PDB entry 1TJV | X-ray diffraction, 2.00 A resolution | chains A and C of the 4 polymer chains in the assembly

[Chain A (and C)]
Protein: Delta crystallin II
From: Anas platyrhynchos
Notes: EC 4.3.2.1; fragment: Duck delta 2 crystallin; chain C of this document is another copy of the same molecule, construct and numbering; everything in this record applies to it too
Reference sequence: P24058 (CRD2_ANAPL); residue numbers follow UniProt; this construct covers 1-468
Chain sequence (474 residues; numbered 1 to 474; the number before each row is that of its first residue):
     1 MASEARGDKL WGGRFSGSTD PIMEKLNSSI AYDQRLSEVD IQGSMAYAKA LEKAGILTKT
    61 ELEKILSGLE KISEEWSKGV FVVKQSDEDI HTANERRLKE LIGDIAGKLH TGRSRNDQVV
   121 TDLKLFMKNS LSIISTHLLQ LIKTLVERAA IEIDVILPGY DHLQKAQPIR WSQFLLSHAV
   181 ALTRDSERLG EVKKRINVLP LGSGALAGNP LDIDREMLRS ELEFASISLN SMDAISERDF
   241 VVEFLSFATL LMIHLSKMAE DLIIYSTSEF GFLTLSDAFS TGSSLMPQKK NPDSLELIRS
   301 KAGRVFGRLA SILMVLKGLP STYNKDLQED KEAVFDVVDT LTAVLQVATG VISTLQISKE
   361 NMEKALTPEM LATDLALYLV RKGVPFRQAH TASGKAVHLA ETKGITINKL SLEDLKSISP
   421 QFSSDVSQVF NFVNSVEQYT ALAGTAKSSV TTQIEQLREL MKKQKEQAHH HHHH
Unresolved in the structure: 1-18, 468-474 (chain C: 1-18, 469-474)
Sequence notes: engineered mutation Asp161 (Thr in P24058); expression tag (469-474)
From the paper describing this entry:
  - mutagenesis - T161D, K289A, K289R: abolished catalytic activity
  - catalytic residues: Lys289 (proposed by the authors, not directly observed)
  - catalytic residues: His162, Ser283 (citing earlier work)

[Chain A / chain C interface]
Residue-residue contacts - 163 pairs, chain A then chain C:
  Ile56(A) - Val380(C)  hydrophobic
  Glu95(A) - Arg387(C)  salt bridge
  Gly107(A) - Phe386(C)
  Gly107(A) - Arg387(C)
  Lys108(A) - Pro385(C)
  Thr111(A) - Val380(C)
  Thr111(A) - Phe386(C)
  Gly159(A) - Leu206(C)
  Tyr160(A) - Leu206(C)
  Tyr160(A) - Ser321(C)
  Tyr160(A) - Thr322(C)  hydrogen bond (backbone-backbone)
  Asp161(A) - Tyr323(C)
  His162(A) - Tyr323(C)  hydrogen bond (backbone-backbone)
  His162(A) - Asn324(C)
  His162(A) - Lys325(C)
  Gln167(A) - Ala207(C)
  Ile169(A) - Leu206(C)  hydrophobic
  Ile169(A) - Ala207(C)  hydrophobic
  Ile169(A) - Met232(C)  hydrophobic
  Gln173(A) - Asn230(C)  hydrogen bond
  Gln173(A) - Ser231(C)  hydrogen bond
  Gln173(A) - Met232(C)
  Phe174(A) - Met232(C)  hydrophobic
  Phe174(A) - Ser321(C)
  Leu176(A) - Asn230(C)
  Ser177(A) - Asn230(C)
  Ser177(A) - Met232(C)
  Ser177(A) - Asp233(C)
  His178(A) - Ser321(C)
  Val180(A) - Asn230(C)
  Val180(A) - Asp233(C)
  Ala181(A) - Asp233(C)
  Arg184(A) - Asp233(C)  salt bridge
  Arg184(A) - Glu237(C)  salt bridge
  Arg184(A) - Asp239(C)  salt bridge
  Glu187(A) - Arg195(C)  salt bridge
  Arg188(A) - Arg195(C)
  Arg188(A) - Asp239(C)  salt bridge
  Arg188(A) - Glu243(C)  salt bridge
  Glu191(A) - Glu191(C)
  Glu191(A) - Arg195(C)  salt bridge
  Arg195(A) - Glu187(C)  salt bridge
  Arg195(A) - Arg188(C)
  Arg195(A) - Glu191(C)  salt bridge
  Leu206(A) - Gly159(C)
  Leu206(A) - Tyr160(C)
  Leu206(A) - Gln167(C)
  Leu206(A) - Ile169(C)  hydrophobic
  Ala207(A) - Gln167(C)
  Ala207(A) - Ile169(C)  hydrophobic
  Ala207(A) - Tyr439(C)
  Ala207(A) - Gly444(C)
  Ala207(A) - Thr445(C)  hydrogen bond (backbone-backbone)
  Gly208(A) - Tyr439(C)
  Asn209(A) - Tyr439(C)
  Asn209(A) - Ala441(C)
  Pro210(A) - Leu377(C)  hydrophobic
  Pro210(A) - Arg381(C)  hydrogen bond (backbone-side chain)
  Pro210(A) - Gln438(C)
  Pro210(A) - Tyr439(C)  hydrophobic
  Leu211(A) - Leu377(C)  hydrophobic
  Asp212(A) - Thr440(C)  hydrogen bond
  Asp212(A) - Ala441(C)
  Ile213(A) - Ala441(C)
  Arg215(A) - Leu442(C)  hydrogen bond (side chain-backbone)
  Ile227(A) - Leu442(C)  hydrophobic
  Leu229(A) - Ala443(C)
  Leu229(A) - Gln453(C)
  Leu229(A) - Gln456(C)
  Asn230(A) - Gln173(C)
  Asn230(A) - Leu176(C)
  Asn230(A) - Ser177(C)
  Asn230(A) - Val180(C)
  Asn230(A) - Ala443(C)
  Asn230(A) - Gln453(C)
  Ser231(A) - Gln173(C)  hydrogen bond
  Ser231(A) - Ala443(C)  hydrogen bond (backbone-backbone)
  Met232(A) - Ile169(C)  hydrophobic
  Met232(A) - Gln173(C)
  Met232(A) - Phe174(C)
  Met232(A) - Ser177(C)
  Asp233(A) - Ser177(C)
  Asp233(A) - Val180(C)
  Asp233(A) - Ala181(C)
  Asp233(A) - Arg184(C)  salt bridge
  Ser236(A) - Lys257(C)  hydrogen bond
  Glu237(A) - Arg184(C)  salt bridge
  Asp239(A) - Arg184(C)  salt bridge
  Asp239(A) - Arg188(C)  salt bridge
  Asp239(A) - Leu250(C)
  Asp239(A) - His254(C)  salt bridge
  Val242(A) - Leu250(C)  hydrophobic
  Glu243(A) - Arg188(C)  salt bridge
  Ser246(A) - Ser246(C)
  Thr249(A) - Leu313(C)
  Leu250(A) - Asp239(C)
  Leu250(A) - Val242(C)  hydrophobic
  Ile253(A) - Leu313(C)
  Ile253(A) - Leu316(C)  hydrophobic
  Ile253(A) - Lys317(C)
  His254(A) - Asp239(C)  salt bridge
  Ser256(A) - Lys317(C)
  Ser256(A) - Gly318(C)  hydrogen bond (side chain-backbone)
  Lys257(A) - Ser236(C)  hydrogen bond
  Lys257(A) - Leu319(C)
  Lys257(A) - Pro320(C)
  Lys257(A) - Ser321(C)
  Lys257(A) - Thr322(C)
  Glu260(A) - Gly318(C)
  Glu260(A) - Pro320(C)
  Asp261(A) - Pro320(C)
  Asp261(A) - Ser321(C)  hydrogen bond (side chain-backbone)
  Phe306(A) - Leu313(C)  hydrophobic
  Leu313(A) - Thr249(C)
  Leu313(A) - Ile253(C)
  Leu313(A) - Phe306(C)  hydrophobic
  Leu316(A) - Ile253(C)  hydrophobic
  Lys317(A) - Ile253(C)
  Lys317(A) - Ser256(C)
  Gly318(A) - Ser256(C)  hydrogen bond (backbone-side chain)
  Gly318(A) - Glu260(C)
  Leu319(A) - Lys257(C)
  Pro320(A) - Glu260(C)
  Pro320(A) - Asp261(C)
  Ser321(A) - Tyr160(C)
  Ser321(A) - Phe174(C)
  Ser321(A) - His178(C)
  Ser321(A) - Lys257(C)
  Ser321(A) - Asp261(C)  hydrogen bond
  Thr322(A) - Tyr160(C)  hydrogen bond (backbone-backbone)
  Tyr323(A) - Asp161(C)
  Tyr323(A) - His162(C)  hydrogen bond (backbone-backbone)
  Asn324(A) - His162(C)
  Lys325(A) - His162(C)
  Leu377(A) - Pro210(C)  hydrophobic
  Leu377(A) - Leu211(C)  hydrophobic
  Val380(A) - Thr111(C)
  Arg381(A) - Pro210(C)  hydrogen bond (side chain-backbone)
  Pro385(A) - Lys108(C)
  Phe386(A) - Gly107(C)
  Phe386(A) - His110(C)
  Phe386(A) - Thr111(C)
  Gln438(A) - Pro210(C)
  Tyr439(A) - Ala207(C)
  Tyr439(A) - Gly208(C)
  Tyr439(A) - Asn209(C)
  Tyr439(A) - Pro210(C)  hydrophobic
  Thr440(A) - Asp212(C)  hydrogen bond
  Ala441(A) - Asn209(C)
  Ala441(A) - Asp212(C)
  Ala441(A) - Ile213(C)
  Leu442(A) - Arg215(C)  hydrogen bond (backbone-side chain)
  Leu442(A) - Ile227(C)  hydrophobic
  Ala443(A) - Leu229(C)
  Ala443(A) - Asn230(C)
  Ala443(A) - Ser231(C)  hydrogen bond (backbone-backbone)
  Gly444(A) - Ala207(C)
  Thr445(A) - Ala207(C)  hydrogen bond (backbone-backbone)
  Gln453(A) - Leu229(C)
  Gln453(A) - Asn230(C)
  Gln456(A) - Leu229(C)
  Leu457(A) - Leu229(C)  hydrophobic
  Leu460(A) - Leu229(C)  hydrophobic
Other interface residues (no listed pair), chain A (92 interface residues in all): His110, Asn116, Leu163, Pro168, Ala205, Ser228, Ile264, Arg299, Ala302, Leu309, Ala310
Other interface residues (no listed pair), chain C (91 interface residues in all): Ile56, Asn116, Leu163, Ala166, Pro168, Ala205, Ile264, Arg299, Ala302, Leu309, Ala310, Leu457

[In short]
92 residues of chain A face 91 of chain C across their interface, with 23 hydrogen bonds and 17 salt bridges.
Polar pairs include Glu95(A)-Arg387(C), Arg184(A)-Asp233(C) and Arg184(A)-Glu237(C). The paper reports
catalytic residues Lys289(A), His162(A) and Ser283(A); T161D, K289A and K289R of chain A abolish catalytic
activity.
Both chains are Delta crystallin II (Anas platyrhynchos). Entry 1TJV (Crystal Structure of T161D Duck Delta 2
Crystallin Mutant) was determined by X-ray diffraction together with 1TJW from the same study.
